Entry 8T8E (electron microscopy, 3.30 A resolution); this record covers chains C and B of the 3 polymer chains in the assembly.

# Chain C
Molecule: Non-structural maintenance of chromosome element 5
Source organism: Saccharomyces cerevisiae W303
UniProtKB: Q03718 (NSE5_YEAST); residues 1-556 here = UniProt positions 1-556
Sequence (556 residues; numbered 1 to 556; the number before each row is that of its first residue):
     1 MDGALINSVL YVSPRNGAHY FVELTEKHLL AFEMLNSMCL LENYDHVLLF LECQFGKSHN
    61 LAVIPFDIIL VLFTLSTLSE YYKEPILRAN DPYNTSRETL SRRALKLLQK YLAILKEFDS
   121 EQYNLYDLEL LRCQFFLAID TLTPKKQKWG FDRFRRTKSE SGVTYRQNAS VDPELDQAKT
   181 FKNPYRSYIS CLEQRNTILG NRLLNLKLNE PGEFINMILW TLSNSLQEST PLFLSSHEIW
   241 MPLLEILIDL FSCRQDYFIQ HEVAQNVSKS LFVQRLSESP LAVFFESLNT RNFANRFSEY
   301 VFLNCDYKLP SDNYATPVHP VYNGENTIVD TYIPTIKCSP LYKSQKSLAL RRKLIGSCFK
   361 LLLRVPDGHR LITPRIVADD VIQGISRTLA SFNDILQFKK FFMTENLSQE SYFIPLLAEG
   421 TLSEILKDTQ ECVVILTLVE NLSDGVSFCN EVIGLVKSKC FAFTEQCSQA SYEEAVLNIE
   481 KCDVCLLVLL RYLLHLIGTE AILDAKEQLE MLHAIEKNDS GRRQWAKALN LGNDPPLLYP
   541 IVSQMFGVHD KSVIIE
Unresolved in the structure: 1-16, 148-180, 263, 431-433, 499-504, 548-556

# Chain B
Molecule: DNA repair protein KRE29
Source organism: Saccharomyces cerevisiae W303
UniProtKB: P40026 (KRE29_YEAST); numbering as in UniProt (aligned over 1-464)
Sequence (464 residues; row label = number of the first residue in the row):
     1 MGSVNSSPNE EFETVPDSQI SGFDSPLIPT SVGSYFRDDD DDEKVHPNFI SDPENDSLNS
    61 DEEFSSLENS DLNLSGAKAE SGDDFDPILK RTIISKRKAP SNNEDEEIVK TPRKLVNYVP
   121 LKIFNLGDSF DDTITTTVAK LQDLKKEILD SPRSNKSIVI TSNTVAKSEL QKSIKFSGSI
   181 PEIYLDVVTK ETISDKYKDW HFISKNCHYE QLMDLEMKDT AYSFLFGSSR SQGKVPEFVH
   241 LKCPSITNLL VLFGVNQEKC NSLKINYEKK ENSRYDNLCT IFPVNKMLKF LMYFYSDDDN
   301 DDVREFFLKA FICLILDRKV FNAMESDHRL CFKVLELFNE AHFINSYFEI VDKNDFFLHY
   361 RLLQIFPHLQ SALLRRRFSE KQGRTETIQQ NIIKEFNEFF DCKNYKNLLY FILTMYGSKF
   421 IPFGPKCQVT EYFKDCILDI SNETTNDVEI SILKGILNLF SKIR
Unresolved in the structure: 1-195, 231-236, 260-262, 380-386, 427-430
Curated features (UniProtKB/Swiss-Prot):
  - modified residue (Phosphoserine): S81, S101

# Chain C / chain B interface
Pairs across the interface - 60 pairs, chain C then chain B:
  M34(C) - K462(B)
  M38(C) - L459(B)  hydrophobic
  H46(C) - G455(B)
  H46(C) - I456(B)
  H46(C) - L459(B)
  L49(C) - I456(B)  hydrophobic
  F50(C) - I463(B)  hydrophobic
  C53(C) - F423(B)
  Q54(C) - I463(B)
  K57(C) - Q370(B)  hydrogen bond
  K57(C) - Y416(B)
  E80(C) - N322(B)
  Y93(C) - K196(B)
  Y93(C) - K406(B)
  Y93(C) - E449(B)
  Y93(C) - I452(B)  hydrophobic
  T95(C) - L409(B)
  T95(C) - Y410(B)  hydrogen bond (backbone-side chain)
  T95(C) - L413(B)
  T95(C) - I452(B)
  S96(C) - Q364(B)
  R97(C) - K196(B)
  R97(C) - R318(B)
  R97(C) - F321(B)
  R97(C) - N322(B)
  R97(C) - F357(B)
  R97(C) - Y410(B)  hydrogen bond
  E98(C) - F321(B)
  E98(C) - N322(B)
  R102(C) - F321(B)
  R102(C) - N322(B)  hydrogen bond (side chain-backbone)
  R102(C) - M324(B)  hydrogen bond (side chain-backbone)
  K106(C) - H328(B)
  K106(C) - Q364(B)  hydrogen bond (side chain-backbone)
  Q109(C) - S326(B)  hydrogen bond
  I333(C) - L278(B)  hydrophobic
  T335(C) - T280(B)
  T335(C) - I281(B)  hydrogen bond (backbone-backbone)
  T335(C) - K319(B)
  I336(C) - I281(B)
  I336(C) - A323(B)  hydrophobic
  K337(C) - Y209(B)
  K337(C) - I281(B)  hydrogen bond (backbone-backbone)
  K337(C) - P283(B)
  C338(C) - Y209(B)
  S339(C) - Y209(B)
  S339(C) - M213(B)  hydrogen bond
  S339(C) - E216(B)
  P340(C) - Y209(B)
  L341(C) - M213(B)  hydrophobic
  L341(C) - E216(B)
  Y342(C) - E216(B)
  Y342(C) - N285(B)  hydrogen bond
  L396(C) - M217(B)  hydrophobic
  K400(C) - T220(B)  hydrogen bond
  M403(C) - F224(B)  hydrophobic
  T404(C) - F224(B)
  Q544(C) - L225(B)
  Q544(C) - F226(B)
  M545(C) - L225(B)
Interface residues without a listed pair, chain C (47 interface residues in all): K27, L30, E52, G56, N60, N94, L105, H237, E245, Q345, K346, F402, L407, R491, I541
Interface residues without a listed pair, chain B (52 interface residues in all): D199, C279, F282, K286, E325, D327, Y360, R361, I365, P367, H368, G417, F460, R464

# Summary
47 residues of chain C and 52 residues of chain B are in contact, with 12 hydrogen bonds. Among the polar
pairs are K57(C)-Q370(B), T95(C)-Y410(B) and R97(C)-Y410(B).
Chain C is Non-structural maintenance of chromosome element 5 and chain B is DNA repair protein KRE29, both
from Saccharomyces cerevisiae W303; the structure, cryoEM structure of Smc5/6 5mer, was determined by electron
microscopy, deposited together with 8T8F.
